PDB entry 2Z33 | solution NMR | chains C and A of the 3 polymer chains in the assembly

# Chain C
Molecule: 16-nt DNA strand
Sequence (16 nucleotides; each row starts with the number of its first residue):
     1 ACAGATTTATGACAGT

# Chain A
Protein: Phosphate regulon transcriptional regulatory protein phoB
Source organism: Escherichia coli
Reference sequence: P0AFJ5 (PHOB_ECOLI); residues 1-104 here correspond to UniProt positions 126-229 (UniProt number = residue number + 125)
Chain sequence (104 residues; row label = number of the first residue in the row):
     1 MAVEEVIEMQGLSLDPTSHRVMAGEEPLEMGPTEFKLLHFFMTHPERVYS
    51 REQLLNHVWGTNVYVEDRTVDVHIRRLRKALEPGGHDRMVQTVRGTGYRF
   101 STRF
Swiss-Prot annotation at these positions:
  - DNA-binding region: Glu-4 to Thr-102 (OmpR/PhoB-type)

# Chain C / chain A interface
Contacting residue pairs (18):
  DT6(C) / Arg-94(A)  base contact
  DT7(C) / Arg-68(A)  sugar contact
  DT7(C) / Arg-94(A)  sugar contact
  DT7(C) / Gly-95(A)  phosphate contact
  DT8(C) / Arg-51(A)  phosphate contact
  DT8(C) / Arg-68(A)  phosphate contact
  DT8(C) / Asp-71(A)  sugar contact
  DT8(C) / Thr-92(A)  phosphate contact
  DT8(C) / Val-93(A)  phosphate contact
  DT8(C) / Arg-94(A)  phosphate contact
  DT8(C) / Gly-95(A)  phosphate contact
  DT8(C) / Thr-96(A)  phosphate contact
  DA9(C) / Arg-78(A)  phosphate contact
  DA9(C) / Thr-92(A)  phosphate contact
  DA9(C) / Tyr-98(A)  phosphate contact
  DT10(C) / Arg-75(A)  phosphate contact
  DG11(C) / Val-72(A)  base contact
  DG11(C) / Arg-75(A)  phosphate contact
Interface residues without a listed pair, chain C (8 interface residues in all): DA12, DC13
Interface residues without a listed pair, chain A (15 interface residues in all): Arg-76, Lys-79, Gly-97

# In short
8 residues of chain C and 15 residues of chain A are in contact. From UniProt: a DNA-binding region on chain
A.
Chain C is a 16-nt DNA strand and chain A is Phosphate regulon transcriptional regulatory protein phoB
(Escherichia coli); the structure, Solution structure of the DNA complex of PhoB DNA-binding/transactivation
Domain, was determined by solution NMR.
